PDB entry 2R2M | X-ray diffraction, 2.10 A resolution | chains B and H of the 3 polymer chains in the assembly

Chain B:
Molecule: Thrombin heavy chain
From: Homo sapiens
Notes: EC 3.4.21.5
UniProt: P00734 (THRB_HUMAN); the construct has insertions or renumbered stretches relative to UniProt, so the offset changes along the chain: 37-182 = UniProt 364-509; 185-289 = UniProt 518-622
Amino-acid sequence (259 residues; numbered 37 to 289 plus 8 insertion-coded residues; 2 numbers in that range are skipped by the numbering (no residue carries them; nothing is unmodelled there); the number before each row is that of its first residue; a row labelled like 182A-182H holds insertion residues (182A, then the next letters in order)):
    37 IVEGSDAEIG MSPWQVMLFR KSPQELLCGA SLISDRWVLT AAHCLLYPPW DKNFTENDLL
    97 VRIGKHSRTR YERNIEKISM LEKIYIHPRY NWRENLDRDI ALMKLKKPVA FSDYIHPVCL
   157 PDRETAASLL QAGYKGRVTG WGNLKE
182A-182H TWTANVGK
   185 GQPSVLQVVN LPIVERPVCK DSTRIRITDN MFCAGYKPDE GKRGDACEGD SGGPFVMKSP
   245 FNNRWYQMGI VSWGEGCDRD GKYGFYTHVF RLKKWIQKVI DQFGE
Unresolved in the structure: 182A-182H, 288-289
Swiss-Prot annotation at these positions:
  - region: Ala218 to Val240 (High affinity receptor-binding region which is also known as the TP508 peptide)
  - active site (Charge relay system): His79, Asp135, Ser235
  - glycosylation: Asn89 (N-linked (GlcNAc...) (complex) asparagine)
Disulfides: Cys64-Cys80, Cys203-Cys217, Cys231-Cys261
Small-molecule neighbours: I50 (N-[2-({[amino(imino)methyl]amino}oxy)ethyl]-2-{6-chloro-3-[(2,2-difluoro-2-phenylethyl)amino]-2-fluorophenyl}acetamide): His79, Tyr83, Trp86, Glu130, Asn131, Leu132, Ile209, Asp229, Ala230, Cys231, Glu232, Ser235, Val255, Ser256, Trp257, Gly258, Glu259, Gly260, Cys261, Gly268

Chain H:
Molecule: Hirudin-3A
From: Hirudo medicinalis
UniProt: P28507 (ITHG_HIRME); residues 290-300 here correspond to UniProt positions 55-65 (UniProt number = residue number - 235)
Amino-acid sequence (11 residues; numbered 290 to 300; the number before each row is that of its first residue):
   290 DFEEIPEEYL Q
Swiss-Prot annotation at these positions:
  - region: Asp290 to Gln300 (Interaction with fibrinogen-binding exosite of thrombin)
  - modified residue: Tyr298 (Sulfotyrosine)

Interface between chain B and chain H:
Contacting residue pairs - 24 pairs, chain B then chain H:
  Phe55(B) with Phe291(H), hydrophobic
  Lys57(B) with Leu299(H); Gln300(H), hydrogen bond (side chain-backbone)
  Gln60(B) with Phe291(H); Ile294(H); Leu299(H)
  Glu61(B) with Phe291(H)
  Leu62(B) with Phe291(H)
  Leu96(B) with Ile294(H), hydrophobic; Tyr298(H)
  Arg98(B) with Ile294(H)
  Arg104(B) with Asp290(H), salt bridge; Phe291(H)
  Thr105(B) with Asp290(H); Phe291(H); Glu292(H), hydrogen bond (backbone-backbone)
  Arg106(B) with Glu292(H)
  Tyr107(B) with Glu292(H), hydrogen bond (backbone-side chain); Glu293(H); Pro295(H)
  Ile114(B) with Tyr298(H)
  Met116(B) with Glu297(H); Tyr298(H); Gln300(H)
Also at the interface, not in a pair above, chain B (14 interface residues in all): Gln186

Overview:
14 residues of chain B face 10 of chain H across their interface, with 3 hydrogen bonds and 1 salt bridge.
Polar contacts include Arg104(B)-Asp290(H), Lys57(B)-Gln300(H) and Tyr107(B)-Glu292(H). Ligands of chain B:
compound I50. From UniProt: 3 active-site residues on chain B.
Here chain B is Thrombin heavy chain (Homo sapiens) and chain H is Hirudin-3A (Hirudo medicinalis). Entry 2R2M
(2-(2-Chloro-6-Fluorophenyl)Acetamides as Potent Thrombin Inhibitors) was determined by X-ray diffraction.
